6UEA - chains D and F of the 12 polymer chains in the assembly; structure by electron microscopy, 3.00 A resolution.

== Chain D ==
Molecule: Immunoglobulin J chain
Organism: Homo sapiens
UniProtKB: P01591 (IGJ_HUMAN); residues 1-137 here correspond to UniProt positions 23-159 (UniProt number = residue number + 22)
Amino-acid sequence (137 residues; numbered 1 to 137; the number before each row is that of its first residue):
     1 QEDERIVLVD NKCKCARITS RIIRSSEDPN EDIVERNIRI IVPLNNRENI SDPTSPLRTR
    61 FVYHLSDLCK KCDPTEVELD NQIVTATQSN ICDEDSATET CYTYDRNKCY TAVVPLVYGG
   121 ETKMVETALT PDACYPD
Disordered / not traced: 1-3, 95-96
Curated features (UniProtKB/Swiss-Prot):
  - modified residue: Gln-1 (Pyrrolidone carboxylic acid)
  - glycosylation: Asn-49 (N-linked (GlcNAc...) (complex) asparagine)
Disulfides: Cys-13/Cys-101, Cys-72/Cys-92, Cys-109/Cys-134
Covalent attachments: N-acetylglucosamine (NAG) linked to Asn-49

== Chain F ==
Molecule: Immunoglobulin heavy constant alpha 2
Organism: Homo sapiens
UniProtKB: P01877 (IGHA2_HUMAN); residues 242-472 here correspond to UniProt positions 110-340 (UniProt number = residue number - 132)
Amino-acid sequence (245 residues; each row starts with the number of its first residue):
   228 DYKDDDDKLV PRGSCHPRLS LHRPALEDLL LGSEANLTCT LTGLRDASGA TFTWTPSSGK
   288 SAVQGPPERD LCGCYSVSSV LPGCAQPWNH GETFTCTAAH PELKTPLTAN ITKSGNTFRP
   348 EVHLLPPPSE ELALNELVTL TCLARGFSPK DVLVRWLQGS QELPREKYLT WASRQEPSQG
   408 TTTYAVTSIL RVAAEDWKKG ETFSCMVGHE ALPLAFTQKT IDRLAGKPTH INVSVVMAEA
   468 DGTCY
Disordered / not traced: 228-241
Construct notes: expression tag (228-241); conflict Leu-451 (Met319 in P01877)
Curated features (UniProtKB/Swiss-Prot):
  - glycosylation (N-linked (GlcNAc...) asparagine): Asn-263, Asn-337 (complex)
Disulfides: Cys-266/Cys-323, Cys-369/Cys-432
Covalent attachments: N-acetylglucosamine (NAG) linked to Asn-337

== How chain D and chain F interact ==
Disulfides between the chains: Cys-15(D)/Cys-471(F)
Residue-residue contacts (62; chain D residue first):
  Ile-6(D) / Leu-451(F)  hydrophobic
  Cys-15(D) / Cys-471(F)  disulfide
  Ser-20(D) / Leu-451(F)
  Ile-22(D) / Arg-450(F)
  Ile-22(D) / Leu-451(F)  hydrophobic
  Arg-24(D) / Lys-425(F)  hydrogen bond (side chain-backbone)
  Arg-24(D) / Arg-450(F)
  Asp-32(D) / Arg-450(F)  salt bridge
  Ile-33(D) / Thr-456(F)
  Ile-33(D) / His-457(F)
  Val-34(D) / Pro-455(F)
  Val-34(D) / Thr-456(F)  hydrogen bond (backbone-backbone)
  Val-34(D) / His-457(F)  hydrogen bond (backbone-backbone)
  Glu-35(D) / His-457(F)
  Arg-36(D) / Gly-453(F)  hydrogen bond (side chain-backbone)
  Arg-36(D) / Pro-455(F)
  Arg-36(D) / His-457(F)  hydrogen bond (backbone-backbone)
  Arg-36(D) / Ile-458(F)
  Arg-36(D) / Asn-459(F)  hydrogen bond (backbone-backbone)
  Asn-37(D) / Asn-459(F)  hydrogen bond
  Ile-38(D) / Asn-459(F)  hydrogen bond (backbone-backbone)
  Ile-38(D) / Val-460(F)
  Ile-38(D) / Ser-461(F)  hydrogen bond (backbone-backbone)
  Arg-39(D) / Ser-461(F)
  Ile-40(D) / Ser-461(F)  hydrogen bond (backbone-backbone)
  Ile-40(D) / Val-462(F)
  Ile-40(D) / Val-463(F)  hydrogen bond (backbone-backbone)
  Ile-41(D) / Val-463(F)
  Ile-41(D) / Ala-465(F)  hydrophobic
  Val-42(D) / Val-463(F)  hydrogen bond (backbone-backbone)
  Val-42(D) / Met-464(F)
  Val-42(D) / Ala-465(F)  hydrogen bond (backbone-backbone)
  Leu-44(D) / Ala-465(F)
  Asn-45(D) / Glu-466(F)
  Asn-46(D) / Gly-469(F)
  Thr-75(D) / Gln-445(F)
  Val-77(D) / Leu-384(F)  hydrophobic
  Val-77(D) / Met-433(F)  hydrophobic
  Val-77(D) / Gln-445(F)
  Leu-79(D) / Leu-258(F)  hydrophobic
  Leu-79(D) / Glu-389(F)
  Leu-79(D) / Met-433(F)  hydrophobic
  Gln-82(D) / Leu-258(F)
  Val-84(D) / Met-433(F)  hydrophobic
  Thr-85(D) / Leu-441(F)
  Ala-86(D) / Met-433(F)  hydrophobic
  Ala-86(D) / Phe-443(F)
  Thr-87(D) / Leu-441(F)
  Thr-87(D) / Phe-443(F)  hydrogen bond (backbone-backbone)
  Thr-87(D) / Thr-444(F)  hydrogen bond
  Thr-87(D) / Gln-445(F)  hydrogen bond (backbone-backbone)
  Gln-88(D) / Gln-445(F)
  Asn-90(D) / Arg-346(F)
  Asn-90(D) / Glu-348(F)
  Asn-90(D) / Val-349(F)  hydrogen bond (side chain-backbone)
  Thr-103(D) / Gly-469(F)
  Thr-103(D) / Cys-471(F)
  Tyr-104(D) / Gly-469(F)  hydrogen bond (backbone-backbone)
  Tyr-104(D) / Thr-470(F)
  Asp-105(D) / Thr-470(F)
  Arg-106(D) / Thr-470(F)
  Arg-106(D) / Tyr-472(F)
Also at the interface, not in a pair above, chain D (42 interface residues in all): Leu-8, Lys-12, Asn-30, Pro-43, Pro-74, Glu-78, Asp-80, Ser-89, Asp-93
Also at the interface, not in a pair above, chain F (38 interface residues in all): Pro-347, His-350, Arg-382, Ser-387, Gln-388, Lys-446, Ala-452
Interface features reported in the paper:
  - pairs named by the authors: Asp-32(D)/Arg-450(F) (salt bridge), Arg-106(D)/Tyr-472(F)
  - interface residues, chain D: Ile-22(D), Val-34(D)
  - interface residues, chain F: Phe-443(F)

== In short ==
42 residues of chain D and 38 residues of chain F are in contact, with 1 disulfide bond, 18 hydrogen bonds and
1 salt bridge. Polar pairs include Asp-32(D)/Arg-450(F), Arg-24(D)/Lys-425(F) and Arg-36(D)/Gly-453(F). The
authors report a salt bridge between Asp-32(D) and Arg-450(F); a contact between Arg-106(D) and Tyr-472(F).
From the paper: interface residues Ile-22(D), Val-34(D) and Phe-443(F).
Here chain D is Immunoglobulin J chain and chain F is Immunoglobulin heavy constant alpha 2, both from Homo
sapiens. Entry 6UEA (Structure of pentameric sIgA complex) was determined by electron microscopy, deposited
together with 6UE7, 6UE8 and 6UE9.
